Entry 8RDF (X-ray diffraction, 2.74 A resolution); this record covers chains H and L.

# Chain H
Protein: Fab CA4 H chain
From: Homo sapiens
Notes: antibody fragment or engineered binder
Amino-acid sequence (224 residues; each row starts with the number of its first residue):
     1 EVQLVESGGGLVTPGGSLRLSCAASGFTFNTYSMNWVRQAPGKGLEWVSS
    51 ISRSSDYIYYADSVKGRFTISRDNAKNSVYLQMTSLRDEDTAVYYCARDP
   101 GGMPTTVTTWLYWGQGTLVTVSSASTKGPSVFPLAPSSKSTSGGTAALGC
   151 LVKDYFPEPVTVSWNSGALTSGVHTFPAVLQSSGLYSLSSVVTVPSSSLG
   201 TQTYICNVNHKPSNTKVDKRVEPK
Not modelled in the structure: 139-140
Disulfide bonds: Cys22-Cys96, Cys150-Cys206
Small-molecule neighbours: A1H09 (Haemophilus influenzae type b (Hib) DP3 oligosaccharide): Phe27, Thr28, Thr31, Tyr32, Ser33, Ser52, Arg53, Tyr57, Arg98, Asp99, Pro100, Gly101, Gly102, Met103, Pro104, Thr105, Thr106
From the paper describing this entry:
  - binding site for A1H09: Thr28, Thr31, Arg53, Arg98

# Chain L
Protein: Fab CA4 L chain
From: Homo sapiens
Notes: antibody fragment or engineered binder
Amino-acid sequence (216 residues; numbered 1 to 216; the number before each row is that of its first residue):
     1 EIVLTQSPGTLSLSPGERATLSCRASQSVTSNYLAWYQQKPGQAPRLLIY
    51 DTSRRATGIPDRFSGSGSATDFTLTISRLEPDDFAIYYCQQYGSSPPVTF
   101 GHGTKVEIKRTVAAPSVFIFPPSDEQLKSGTASVVCLLNNFYPREAKVQW
   151 KVDNALQSGNSQESVTEQDSKDSTYSLSSTLTLSKADYEKHKVYACEVTH
   201 QGLSSPVTKSFNRGEC
Not modelled in the structure: 95-96, 216
Disulfide bonds: Cys23-Cys89, Cys136-Cys196

# Chain H / chain L interface
Residue-residue contacts - 68 pairs, chain H then chain L:
  Gln39(H) - Gln39(L)  hydrogen bond
  Gln39(H) - Tyr88(L)
  Gly44(H) - Tyr88(L)
  Leu45(H) - Pro45(L)  hydrophobic
  Leu45(H) - Tyr88(L)  hydrophobic
  Leu45(H) - Phe100(L)
  Trp47(H) - Val98(L)  hydrophobic
  Tyr95(H) - Gln43(L)
  Tyr95(H) - Ala44(L)  hydrophobic
  Pro100(H) - Leu47(L)  hydrophobic
  Met103(H) - Tyr92(L)  hydrophobic
  Pro104(H) - Tyr33(L)
  Val107(H) - Val98(L)  hydrophobic
  Thr108(H) - Gln90(L)  hydrogen bond (backbone-side chain)
  Thr108(H) - Tyr92(L)
  Thr109(H) - Ala35(L)
  Thr109(H) - Tyr37(L)
  Thr109(H) - Tyr50(L)
  Thr109(H) - Gln90(L)
  Thr109(H) - Tyr92(L)
  Trp110(H) - Tyr37(L)  hydrogen bond (backbone-side chain)
  Trp110(H) - Leu47(L)
  Trp110(H) - Gln90(L)
  Trp110(H) - Phe100(L)  hydrophobic
  Leu111(H) - Leu47(L)  hydrophobic
  Trp113(H) - Tyr37(L)  hydrophobic
  Trp113(H) - Ala44(L)  hydrophobic
  Trp113(H) - Pro45(L)  hydrogen bond (side chain-backbone)
  Gly114(H) - Ala44(L)
  Phe132(H) - Ser123(L)
  Phe132(H) - Glu125(L)
  Phe132(H) - Gln126(L)
  Pro133(H) - Ser123(L)
  Pro133(H) - Glu125(L)
  Leu134(H) - Phe120(L)  hydrophobic
  Leu134(H) - Val135(L)  hydrophobic
  Ala135(H) - Phe120(L)
  Ser142(H) - Val117(L)
  Ser142(H) - Lys209(L)  hydrogen bond
  Thr145(H) - Phe118(L)
  Ala147(H) - Phe118(L)  hydrophobic
  Ala147(H) - Phe120(L)
  Ala147(H) - Leu137(L)  hydrophobic
  Leu148(H) - Phe120(L)  hydrophobic
  Leu151(H) - Ser133(L)
  Lys153(H) - Gln126(L)
  Lys153(H) - Thr131(L)
  Lys153(H) - Ser133(L)
  His174(H) - Asn139(L)  hydrogen bond
  His174(H) - Asn140(L)  hydrogen bond
  His174(H) - Ser176(L)  hydrogen bond
  Thr175(H) - Thr166(L)
  Phe176(H) - Leu137(L)  hydrophobic
  Phe176(H) - Ser164(L)
  Phe176(H) - Thr166(L)
  Phe176(H) - Ser176(L)
  Phe176(H) - Leu177(L)
  Phe176(H) - Ser178(L)
  Pro177(H) - Ser164(L)  hydrogen bond (backbone-side chain)
  Pro177(H) - Val165(L)
  Val179(H) - Gln162(L)
  Val179(H) - Glu163(L)
  Val179(H) - Ser164(L)
  Leu180(H) - Gln162(L)  hydrogen bond (backbone-side chain)
  Gln181(H) - Gln162(L)
  Val191(H) - Leu137(L)  hydrophobic
  Thr193(H) - Asn139(L)
  Lys219(H) - Glu125(L)  salt bridge
Also at the interface, not in a pair above, chain H (39 interface residues in all): Lys43, Glu46, Ala146, Ser189
Also at the interface, not in a pair above, chain L (41 interface residues in all): Asp51, Ala56, Thr57, Ser116, Ser129, Thr180

# In short
39 residues of chain H face 41 of chain L across their interface; the contacts include 10 hydrogen bonds and 1
salt bridge. Among the polar pairs are Lys219(H)-Glu125(L), Gln39(H)-Gln39(L) and Thr108(H)-Gln90(L). Chain H
binds compound A1H09. From the paper: a binding site for A1H09 at Thr28(H), Thr31(H) and Arg53(H) among
others.
Chain H is Fab CA4 H chain and chain L is Fab CA4 L chain, both from Homo sapiens; the structure, Crystal
structure of Haemophilus influenzae type b (Hib) DP3 oligosaccharide bound to Fab CA4, was determined by X-ray
diffraction (same publication as 8RDA).
